PDB entry 9ELF | electron microscopy, 2.88 A resolution | chains E and F of the 5 polymer chains in the assembly

[Chain E (and F)]
Molecule: Spike glycoprotein
Organism: Severe acute respiratory syndrome coronavirus 2
Notes: chain F of this document is another copy of the same molecule, construct and numbering; everything in this record applies to it too
UniProtKB: P0DTC2 (SPIKE_SARS2); aligned to UniProt positions 1-1199 over residues 4-1208 (the alignment contains insertions or deletions, so no single offset holds)
Amino-acid sequence (1199 residues; row label = number of the first residue in the row; note: 6 numbers in that range are skipped by the numbering (no residue carries them; nothing is unmodelled there)):
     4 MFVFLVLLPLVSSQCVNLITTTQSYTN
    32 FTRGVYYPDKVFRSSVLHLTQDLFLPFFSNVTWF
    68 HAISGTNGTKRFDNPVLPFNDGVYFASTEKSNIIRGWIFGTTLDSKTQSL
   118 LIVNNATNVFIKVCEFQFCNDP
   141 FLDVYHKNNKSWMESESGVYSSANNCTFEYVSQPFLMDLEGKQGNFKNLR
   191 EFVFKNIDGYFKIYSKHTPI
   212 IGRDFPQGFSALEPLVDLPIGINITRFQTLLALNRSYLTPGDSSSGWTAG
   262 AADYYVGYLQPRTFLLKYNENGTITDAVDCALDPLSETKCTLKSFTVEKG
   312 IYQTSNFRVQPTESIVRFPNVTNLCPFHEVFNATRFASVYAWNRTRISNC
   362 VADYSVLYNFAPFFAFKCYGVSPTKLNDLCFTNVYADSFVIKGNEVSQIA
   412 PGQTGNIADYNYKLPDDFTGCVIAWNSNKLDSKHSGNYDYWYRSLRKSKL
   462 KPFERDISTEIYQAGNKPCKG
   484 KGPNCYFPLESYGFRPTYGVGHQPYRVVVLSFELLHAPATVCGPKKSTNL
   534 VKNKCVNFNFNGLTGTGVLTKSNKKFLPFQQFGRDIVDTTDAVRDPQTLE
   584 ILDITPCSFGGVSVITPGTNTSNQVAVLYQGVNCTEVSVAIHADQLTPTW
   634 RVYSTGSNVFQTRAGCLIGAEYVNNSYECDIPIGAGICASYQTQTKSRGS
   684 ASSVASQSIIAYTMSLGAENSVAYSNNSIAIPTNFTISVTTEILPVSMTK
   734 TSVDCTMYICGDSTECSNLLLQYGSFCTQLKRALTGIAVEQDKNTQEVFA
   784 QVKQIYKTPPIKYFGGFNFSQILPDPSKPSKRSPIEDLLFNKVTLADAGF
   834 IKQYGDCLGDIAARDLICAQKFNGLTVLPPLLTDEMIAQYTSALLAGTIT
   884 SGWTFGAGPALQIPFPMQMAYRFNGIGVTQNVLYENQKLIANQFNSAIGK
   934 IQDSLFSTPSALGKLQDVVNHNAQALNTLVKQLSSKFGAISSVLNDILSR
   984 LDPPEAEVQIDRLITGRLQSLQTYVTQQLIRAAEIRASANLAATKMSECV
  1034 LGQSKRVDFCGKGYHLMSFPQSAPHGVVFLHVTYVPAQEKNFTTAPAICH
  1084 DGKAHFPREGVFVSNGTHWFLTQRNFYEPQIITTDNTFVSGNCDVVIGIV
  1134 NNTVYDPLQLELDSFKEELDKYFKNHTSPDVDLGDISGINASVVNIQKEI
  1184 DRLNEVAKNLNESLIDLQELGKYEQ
Not modelled in the structure: 4-23, 68, 141-152, 178-186, 244-263, 680-688, 828-848, 1154-1208
Differences from the reference sequence: variant Ile-22 (Thr19 in P0DTC2), Asp-143 (Gly142 in P0DTC2), Gly-213 (Val in P0DTC2), His-339 (Gly in P0DTC2), Phe-371 (Ser in P0DTC2), Pro-373 (Ser in P0DTC2), Phe-375 (Ser in P0DTC2), Ala-376 (Thr in P0DTC2), Asn-405 (Asp in P0DTC2), Ser-408 (Arg in P0DTC2), Asn-417 (Lys in P0DTC2), Lys-440 (Asn in P0DTC2), Ser-446 (Gly in P0DTC2), Leu-456 (Phe in P0DTC2), Lys-460 (Asn in P0DTC2), Asn-477 (Ser in P0DTC2), Lys-478 (Thr in P0DTC2), Lys-484 (Glu in P0DTC2), Pro-486 (Phe in P0DTC2), Arg-498 (Gln in P0DTC2), Tyr-501 (Asn in P0DTC2), His-505 (Tyr in P0DTC2), Gly-614 (Asp in P0DTC2), Tyr-655 (His in P0DTC2), Lys-679 (Asn in P0DTC2), Arg-681 (Pro in P0DTC2), Lys-764 (Asn in P0DTC2), Tyr-796 (Asp in P0DTC2), His-954 (Gln in P0DTC2), Lys-969 (Asn in P0DTC2); conflict Thr-24 (Arg21 in P0DTC2), Ser-27 (Ala in P0DTC2), Leu-50 (Ser in P0DTC2), 31 further conflict positions vs the reference (P0DTC2) not listed
Cystine bridges: Cys-131/Cys-166, Cys-291/Cys-301, Cys-336/Cys-361, Cys-379/Cys-432, Cys-391/Cys-525, Cys-480/Cys-488, Cys-538/Cys-590, Cys-617/Cys-649, Cys-662/Cys-671, Cys-738/Cys-760, Cys-743/Cys-749, Cys-1032/Cys-1043, Cys-1082/Cys-1126
Covalently attached groups: N-acetylglucosamine (NAG) linked to Asn-30, Thr-236, Asn-282, Asn-331, Asn-616, Asn-709, Asn-717, Asn-801, Asn-1074, Asn-1098, Asn-1134
What the authors report for this chain:
  - post-translational modification sites: Asn-30
  - contacts within the chain: Pro-1090/Leu-1104 (hydrophobic contact), Phe-1095/Leu-1104 (hydrophobic contact), Leu-1104/Ile-1115 (hydrophobic contact)

[How chain E and chain F interact]
Residue-residue contacts (186):
  Tyr-38(E) with Leu-560(F); Phe-562(F), hydrophobic
  Asp-40(E) with Phe-562(F)
  Lys-41(E) with Phe-562(F); Gln-563(F); Gln-564(F), hydrogen bond (backbone-backbone); Phe-565(F)
  Val-42(E) with Gln-563(F); Phe-565(F); Arg-567(F)
  Phe-43(E) with Lys-557(F); Lys-558(F); Phe-559(F), hydrophobic; Gln-563(F); Phe-565(F), hydrogen bond (backbone-backbone); Gly-566(F); Arg-567(F), hydrogen bond (backbone-backbone)
  Arg-44(E) with Asp-571(F), salt bridge
  Gly-199(E) with Arg-357(F)
  Tyr-200(E) with Arg-357(F); Asn-394(F), hydrogen bond; Tyr-396(F), hydrogen bond
  Glu-224(E) with Phe-562(F)
  Pro-225(E) with Phe-562(F), hydrophobic
  Pro-230(E) with Arg-357(F)
  Asn-282(E) with Lys-558(F)
  Gly-283(E) with Lys-558(F), hydrogen bond (backbone-backbone); Leu-560(F); Gln-563(F)
  Tyr-369(E) with Ala-475(F); Gly-476(F)
  Asn-370(E) with Asn-477(F), hydrogen bond
  Phe-374(E) with Asn-487(F)
  Phe-375(E) with Pro-486(F)
  Ala-376(E) with Pro-486(F)
  Phe-377(E) with Pro-486(F), hydrogen bond (backbone-backbone); Tyr-489(F), hydrogen bond (backbone-side chain)
  Lys-378(E) with Tyr-489(F); Tyr-495(F)
  Pro-384(E) with Leu-456(F), hydrophobic; Ala-475(F), hydrophobic
  Thr-385(E) with Tyr-473(F)
  Lys-386(E) with Asp-420(F), salt bridge; Tyr-421(F)
  Asp-737(E) with Asn-317(F), hydrogen bond
  Met-740(E) with Arg-319(F), hydrogen bond; Phe-592(F), hydrophobic
  Asp-745(E) with Arg-319(F), salt bridge; Thr-549(F), hydrogen bond
  Gln-755(E) with Ser-968(F); Lys-969(F), hydrogen bond (backbone-backbone); Phe-970(F), hydrogen bond (backbone-backbone); Gly-971(F)
  Tyr-756(E) with Gln-965(F); Ser-968(F); Phe-970(F)
  Gly-757(E) with Gln-965(F); Ser-968(F), hydrogen bond (backbone-side chain)
  Ser-758(E) with Thr-961(F); Gln-965(F), hydrogen bond (backbone-side chain)
  Gln-762(E) with Thr-961(F)
  Lys-764(E) with Thr-302(F); Gln-314(F), hydrogen bond (side chain-backbone)
  Arg-765(E) with Thr-961(F)
  Lys-786(E) with Gly-700(F)
  Gln-787(E) with Ala-701(F); Asn-703(F), hydrogen bond
  Ile-788(E) with Leu-699(F), hydrophobic; Gly-700(F); Ala-701(F), hydrogen bond (backbone-backbone); Glu-702(F); Asn-703(F), hydrogen bond (backbone-backbone)
  Tyr-789(E) with Asn-703(F); Val-705(F), hydrophobic
  Lys-790(E) with Glu-702(F); Asn-703(F), hydrogen bond (backbone-backbone)
  Tyr-796(E) with Tyr-707(F)
  Phe-797(E) with Tyr-707(F), hydrophobic
  Leu-849(E) with Gly-614(F); Val-615(F); Gln-644(F); Thr-645(F); Arg-646(F)
  Phe-855(E) with Pro-589(F), hydrophobic; Phe-592(F)
  Leu-861(E) with Gln-613(F)
  Pro-862(E) with Ala-647(F), hydrophobic
  Pro-863(E) with Gly-667(F); Ala-668(F), hydrogen bond (backbone-backbone)
  Leu-864(E) with Pro-665(F), hydrophobic; Gly-667(F); Ala-668(F); Gly-669(F), hydrogen bond (backbone-backbone); Met-697(F)
  Leu-865(E) with Met-697(F), hydrophobic
  Thr-866(E) with Ala-668(F); Gly-669(F)
  Met-869(E) with Gly-669(F); Thr-696(F); Met-697(F), hydrophobic; Leu-699(F)
  Gln-872(E) with Leu-699(F)
  Tyr-873(E) with Leu-699(F)
  Thr-883(E) with Val-705(F); Tyr-707(F)
  Trp-886(E) with Tyr-1047(F)
  Gly-889(E) with Lys-1045(F)
  Ala-890(E) with Gly-1046(F); Tyr-1047(F), hydrophobic
  Gly-891(E) with Lys-1045(F)
  Pro-892(E) with Pro-1069(F); Glu-1072(F)
  Leu-894(E) with Ala-713(F); Pro-715(F); Glu-1072(F)
  Gln-895(E) with Val-705(F); Ala-706(F); Ser-711(F), hydrogen bond; Ile-712(F); Ala-713(F), hydrogen bond (backbone-backbone); Asn-1074(F), hydrogen bond
  Ile-896(E) with Tyr-707(F); Ser-711(F); Ile-712(F), hydrophobic
  Pro-897(E) with Tyr-707(F), hydrophobic; Ser-708(F); Asn-709(F); Ser-711(F); Thr-1077(F)
  Phe-898(E) with Tyr-707(F), hydrogen bond (backbone-side chain)
  Met-900(E) with Thr-1077(F); Val-1094(F), hydrophobic
  Tyr-904(E) with Val-1094(F); Arg-1107(F)
  Gln-913(E) with Pro-1090(F); Arg-1107(F)
  Asn-914(E) with Phe-1089(F); Phe-1121(F); Ser-1123(F)
  Tyr-917(E) with Pro-1079(F), hydrophobic; Phe-1089(F), hydrophobic
  Glu-918(E) with Ser-1123(F)
  Val-963(E) with Val-570(F), hydrophobic
  Ser-967(E) with Asp-571(F)
  Asn-978(E) with Thr-547(F), hydrogen bond (side chain-backbone); Gly-548(F)
  Asp-979(E) with His-519(F), salt bridge
  Ser-982(E) with Lys-386(F); Leu-390(F)
  Arg-983(E) with Val-382(F); Ser-383(F), hydrogen bond (backbone-backbone); Lys-386(F); Leu-390(F); Leu-517(F), hydrogen bond (side chain-backbone)
  Leu-984(E) with Gly-381(F); Val-382(F), hydrophobic; Ser-383(F)
  Asp-985(E) with Ser-383(F), hydrogen bond (backbone-side chain); Thr-385(F), hydrogen bond; Lys-386(F), salt bridge
  Glu-988(E) with Ser-383(F)
  Asp-994(E) with Arg-995(F)
  Gln-1002(E) with Gln-1002(F)
  Gln-1005(E) with Thr-1006(F)
  Thr-1009(E) with Thr-1009(F)
  Leu-1012(E) with Gln-1010(F); Ile-1013(F), hydrophobic
  Arg-1019(E) with Glu-1017(F)
  Ser-1030(E) with Val-1040(F); Asp-1041(F), hydrogen bond
  Glu-1031(E) with Arg-1039(F), salt bridge; Val-1040(F)
  Leu-1034(E) with Val-1040(F); Asp-1041(F)
  Gly-1035(E) with Val-1040(F)
  Arg-1039(E) with Arg-1039(F)
  Glu-1111(E) with Ser-1123(F)
  Leu-1141(E) with Leu-1141(F), hydrophobic
  Glu-1144(E) with Gln-1142(F), hydrogen bond; Leu-1145(F)
  Leu-1145(E) with Leu-1145(F), hydrophobic; Lys-1149(F)
  Phe-1148(E) with Lys-1149(F)
  Leu-1152(E) with Asp-1153(F)
  Asp-1153(E) with Leu-1152(F); Asp-1153(F)
Also at the interface, not in a pair above, chain E (117 interface residues in all): Val-47, Asp-198, Ser-366, Cys-379, Ser-383, Ser-735, Pro-792, Gln-853, Asn-856, Gly-857, Thr-887, Ala-893, Pro-899, Thr-912, Gln-920, Lys-964, Ile-973, Val-976, Leu-981, Ile-1013, Thr-1027, Gln-1113
Also at the interface, not in a pair above, chain F (126 interface residues in all): Thr-315, Glu-493, Glu-516, Ile-569, Thr-572, Asn-616, Gly-648, Ile-666, Ile-670, Cys-671, Asn-710, Gln-957, Val-1068, Ala-1078, Gly-1093, Val-1122, Gly-1124, Val-1128, Val-1129, Ile-1130

[Overview]
117 residues of chain E face 126 of chain F across their interface, with 34 hydrogen bonds and 6 salt bridges.
Polar pairs include Arg-44(E)/Asp-571(F), Lys-386(E)/Asp-420(F) and Asp-745(E)/Arg-319(F). From the paper: a
modification site at Asn-30(E); contacts within the chain involving Leu-1104(E), Pro-1090(E) and Phe-1095(E)
among others.
Both chains are Spike glycoprotein (Severe acute respiratory syndrome coronavirus 2). Entry 9ELF (Cryo-EM
structure of SARS-CoV-2 Omicron KP.3.1.1 spike protein in complex with human ACE2) was determined by electron
microscopy (same publication as 9ELE and 9ELG).
